1NKC - chains C and A of the 3 polymer chains in the assembly; structure by X-ray diffraction, 1.80 A resolution.

Chain C:
Molecule: DNA template strand
Sequence (15 nucleotides; numbered 27 to 41; the number before each row is that of its first residue):
    27 GTACGTGCTGATCGC

Chain A:
Name: DNA polymerase I
Organism: Geobacillus stearothermophilus
Notes: EC 2.7.7.7; fragment: bacillus fragment (analogous to the e. coli klenow fragment)
UniProt: P52026 (DPO1_BACST); numbering as in UniProt (aligned over 304-876)
Chain sequence (580 residues; each row starts with the number of its first residue):
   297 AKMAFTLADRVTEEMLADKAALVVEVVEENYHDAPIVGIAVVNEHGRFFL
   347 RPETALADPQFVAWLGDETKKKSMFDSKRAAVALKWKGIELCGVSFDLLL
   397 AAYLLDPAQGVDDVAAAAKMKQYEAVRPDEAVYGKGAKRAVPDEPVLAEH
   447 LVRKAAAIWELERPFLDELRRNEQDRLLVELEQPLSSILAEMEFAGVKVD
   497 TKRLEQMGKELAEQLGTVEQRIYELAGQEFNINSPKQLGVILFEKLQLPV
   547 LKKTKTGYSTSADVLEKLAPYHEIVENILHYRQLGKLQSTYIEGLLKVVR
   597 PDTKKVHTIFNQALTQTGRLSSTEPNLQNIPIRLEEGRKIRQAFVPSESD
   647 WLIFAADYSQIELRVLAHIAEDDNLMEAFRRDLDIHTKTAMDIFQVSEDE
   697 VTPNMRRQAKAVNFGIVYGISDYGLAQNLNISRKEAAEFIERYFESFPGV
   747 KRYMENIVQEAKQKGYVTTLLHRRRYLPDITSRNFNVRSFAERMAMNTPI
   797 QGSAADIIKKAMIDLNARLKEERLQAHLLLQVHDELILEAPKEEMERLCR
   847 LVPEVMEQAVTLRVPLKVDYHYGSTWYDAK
UniProt features mapped onto this chain:
  - natural variant: Arg306 (S306R: In strain: X; this construct carries the variant), Glu309 (D309E: In strain: X; this construct carries the variant), Val320 (V320L: In strain: X), Asp329 (H329D: In strain: X; this construct carries the variant), His341 (R341H: In strain: X; this construct carries the variant), Gln356 (K356Q: In strain: X; this construct carries the variant), Val358 (L358V: In strain: X; this construct carries the variant), Ser369 (T369S: In strain: X; this construct carries the variant), Cys388 (R388C: In strain: X; this construct carries the variant), Ser391 (V391S: In strain: X; this construct carries the variant), Ala411 (A411R: In strain: X), Ala413 (V413A: In strain: X; this construct carries the variant), 33 further natural variant entries in UniProt
Bound ions: Mg2+: Asp653, Tyr654, Asp830

Interface between chain C and chain A:
Residue-residue contacts (36; chain C residue first):
  DG27(C) with Arg615(A), base contact; Tyr714(A), stacking on the base; Phe786(A), phosphate contact; Met790(A), phosphate contact; Asn793(A), sugar contact; Gln797(A), base contact
  DT28(C) with Gln612(A), phosphate contact; Thr613(A), sugar contact; Arg615(A), hydrogen bond to the base; Arg771(A), salt bridge to the phosphate; Met790(A), phosphate contact; Gln797(A), hydrogen bond to the sugar
  DA29(C) with Leu610(A), phosphate contact; Thr611(A), phosphate contact; Gln612(A), hydrogen bond to the phosphate; Ser617(A), phosphate contact
  DC30(C) with Leu610(A), phosphate contact; Ser617(A), hydrogen bond to the phosphate; Ser618(A), sugar contact; Thr619(A), sugar contact; Asn622(A), hydrogen bond to the sugar; Asn625(A), base contact
  DG31(C) with Lys582(A), base contact; Thr619(A), phosphate contact; Glu620(A), hydrogen bond to the phosphate
  DT32(C) with Ser585(A), phosphate contact; Thr586(A), sugar contact; Gly590(A), phosphate contact
  DG33(C) with Asn529(A), phosphate contact; Ser585(A), hydrogen bond to the phosphate
  DC34(C) with Asn527(A), hydrogen bond to the phosphate; Asn529(A), sugar contact; Ser530(A), phosphate contact; Pro531(A), phosphate contact
  DT35(C) with Ser530(A), hydrogen bond to the phosphate; Lys532(A), salt bridge to the phosphate
Other interface residues (no listed pair), chain A (28 interface residues in all): Gln533, Arg789

Overview:
Chain C and chain A form an interface of 9 and 28 residues respectively; the contacts include 9 hydrogen
bonds, 2 salt bridges and 1 aromatic stacking contact. Polar pairs include DT28(C)-Arg615(A),
DT28(C)-Gln797(A) and DC30(C)-Asn622(A). The Mg2+ site is built by Asp653(A), Tyr654(A) and Asp830(A).
Chain C is DNA template strand and chain A is DNA polymerase I (Geobacillus stearothermophilus); the
structure, A bacillus DNA polymerase I product complex bound to a guanine-thymine mismatch after five rounds
of ..., was determined by X-ray diffraction (same publication as 1NJW, 1NJX, 1NJY, 1NJZ, 1NK0, 1NK4 and 7
further entries).
